6X5J - chains A and B; structure by X-ray diffraction, 2.51 A resolution.

[Chain A]
Protein: Coagulation factor IX
Organism: Homo sapiens
Notes: EC 3.4.21.22
UniProtKB: P00740 (FA9_HUMAN); residues 16-250 here correspond to UniProt positions 227-461 (UniProt number = residue number + 211)
Chain sequence (235 residues; each row starts with the number of its first residue):
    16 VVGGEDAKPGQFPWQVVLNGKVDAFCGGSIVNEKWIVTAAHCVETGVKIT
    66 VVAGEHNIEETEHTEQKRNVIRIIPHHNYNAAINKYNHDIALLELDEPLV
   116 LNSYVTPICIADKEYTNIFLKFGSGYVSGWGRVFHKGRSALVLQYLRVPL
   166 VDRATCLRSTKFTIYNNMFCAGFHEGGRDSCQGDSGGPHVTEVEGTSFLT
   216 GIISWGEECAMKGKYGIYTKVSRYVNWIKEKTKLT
Unresolved in the structure: 250
UniProt features mapped onto this chain:
  - active site (Charge relay system): His56, Asp104, Ser200
  - binding site (Ca(2+)): Glu70, Asn72, Glu75, Glu77, Glu80
Disulfide bonds: Cys41-Cys57, Cys171-Cys185, Cys196-Cys224

[Chain B]
Protein: Coagulation factor IX
Organism: Homo sapiens
Notes: EC 3.4.21.22
UniProtKB: P00740 (FA9_HUMAN); residues 85-145 here correspond to UniProt positions 131-191 (UniProt number = residue number + 46)
Chain sequence (62 residues; numbered 84 to 145; the number before each row is that of its first residue):
    84 MDVTCNIKNGRCEQFCKNSADNKVVCSCTEGYRLAENQKSCEPAVPFPCG
   134 RVSVSQTSKLTR
Unresolved in the structure: 84, 102-106, 140-145
Construct notes: initiating methionine (84)
UniProt features mapped onto this chain:
  - site: Arg145 (Cleavage)
Disulfide bonds: Cys88-Cys99, Cys95-Cys109, Cys111-Cys124

[How chain A and chain B interact]
Contacting residue pairs (40):
  Lys23(A) - Gln139(B)  hydrogen bond (side chain-backbone)
  Pro24(A) - Val137(B)
  Pro24(A) - Gln139(B)
  Gly25(A) - Val135(B)
  Gly25(A) - Val137(B)
  Gln26(A) - Val135(B)
  Gln26(A) - Gln139(B)
  Pro28(A) - Arg134(B)
  Trp29(A) - Gly133(B)
  Leu116(A) - Phe130(B)
  Asn117(A) - Phe130(B)
  Ser118(A) - Phe130(B)
  Ser118(A) - Ser136(B)  hydrogen bond
  Ser118(A) - Val137(B)
  Tyr119(A) - Val137(B)  hydrophobic
  Thr121(A) - Pro131(B)
  Pro122(A) - Cys132(B)
  Pro122(A) - Gly133(B)  hydrogen bond (backbone-backbone)
  Ile123(A) - Cys132(B)
  Cys124(A) - Thr112(B)
  Cys124(A) - Cys132(B)  disulfide
  Cys124(A) - Gly133(B)
  Ile125(A) - Thr112(B)
  Ala126(A) - Phe98(B)  hydrophobic
  Tyr130(A) - Asn92(B)  hydrogen bond
  Tyr130(A) - Gln97(B)
  Tyr130(A) - Phe98(B)  hydrophobic
  Tyr130(A) - Cys99(B)  hydrogen bond (side chain-backbone)
  Val208(A) - Glu96(B)
  Glu209(A) - Glu96(B)
  Gly210(A) - Gly133(B)
  Gly210(A) - Arg134(B)
  Thr211(A) - Gln97(B)
  Thr211(A) - Tyr115(B)
  Thr211(A) - Cys132(B)
  Thr211(A) - Gly133(B)
  Thr211(A) - Arg134(B)  hydrogen bond
  Ser212(A) - Gly133(B)  hydrogen bond (backbone-backbone)
  Phe213(A) - Phe98(B)  hydrophobic
  Phe213(A) - Thr112(B)
Other interface residues (no listed pair), chain A (24 interface residues in all): Phe134
Inter-chain disulfides: Cys124(A)-Cys132(B)

[In short]
24 residues of chain A and 16 residues of chain B are in contact; the contacts include 1 disulfide bond and 7
hydrogen bonds. Among the polar pairs are Lys23(A)-Gln139(B), Ser118(A)-Ser136(B) and Tyr130(A)-Asn92(B).
UniProt lists 3 active-site residues and 5 Ca2+-binding residues on chain A.
Here chain A is Coagulation factor IX and chain B is Coagulation factor IX, both from Homo sapiens. Entry 6X5J
(Discovery of Hydroxy Pyrimidine Factor IXa Inhibitors) was determined by X-ray diffraction together with 6X5L
and 6X5P from the same study.
